9FWZ - chains C and B of the 5 polymer chains in the assembly; structure by electron microscopy, 3.60 A resolution.

Chain C:
Molecule: Chaperone protein FimC
Source organism: Escherichia coli
UniProtKB: P31697 (FIMC_ECOLI); residues 1-205 here correspond to UniProt positions 37-241 (UniProt number = residue number + 36)
Sequence (206 residues; numbered 0 to 205; the number before each row is that of its first residue; numbering starts at 0):
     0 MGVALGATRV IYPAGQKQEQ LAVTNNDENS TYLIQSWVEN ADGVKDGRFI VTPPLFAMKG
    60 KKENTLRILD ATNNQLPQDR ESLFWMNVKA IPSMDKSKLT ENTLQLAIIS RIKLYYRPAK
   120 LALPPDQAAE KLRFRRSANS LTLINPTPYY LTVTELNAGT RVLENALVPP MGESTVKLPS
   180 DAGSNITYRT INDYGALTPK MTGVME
Unresolved in the structure: 0, 93-100
Differences from the reference sequence: initiating methionine (0)

Chain B:
Molecule: Type-1 fimbrial protein, A chain
Source organism: Escherichia coli
UniProtKB: P04128 (FIMA1_ECOLI); residues 1-159 here correspond to UniProt positions 24-182 (UniProt number = residue number + 23)
Sequence (160 residues; row label = number of the first residue in the row; numbering starts at 0):
     0 MAATTVNGGT VHFKGEVVNA ACAVDAGSVD QTVQLGQVRT ASLAQEGATS SAVGFNIQLN
    60 DCDTNVASKA AVAFLGTAID AGHTNVLALQ SSAAGSATNV GVQILDRTGA ALTLDGATFS
   120 SETTLNNGTN TIPFQARYFA TGAATPGAAN ADATFKVQYQ
Unresolved in the structure: 0-1
Disulfides: Cys21-Cys61
Differences from the reference sequence: initiating methionine (0)

How chain C and chain B interact:
Contacting residue pairs (7):
  Gly5(C) - Arg38(B)
  Ala21(C) - Arg38(B)
  Glu62(C) - Arg38(B)  salt bridge
  Asp125(C) - Ala92(B)
  Asn191(C) - Ala93(B)
  Tyr193(C) - Pro145(B)
  Ala195(C) - Pro145(B)
Other interface residues (no listed pair), chain C (9 interface residues in all): Thr23, Gly194
Other interface residues (no listed pair), chain B (5 interface residues in all): Gly146

Summary:
The interface between chain C and chain B involves 9 residues on one side and 5 on the other; the contacts
include 1 salt bridge. The salt-bridged pair is Glu62(C)-Arg38(B).
Here chain C is Chaperone protein FimC and chain B is Type-1 fimbrial protein, A chain, both from Escherichia
coli. Entry 9FWZ (Cryo-EM structure of the type 1 pilus assembly platform as part of the FimA-bound
chaperone-usher pilus ...) was determined by electron microscopy.
